PDB entry 4DM7 | X-ray diffraction, 1.36 A resolution | chains A and B

# Chain A (and B)
Name: Putative hydrolase
Source organism: Pseudomonas aeruginosa
Notes: fragment: Cif; chain B of this document is another copy of the same molecule, construct and numbering; everything in this record applies to it too
UniProtKB: Q02P97 (Q02P97_PSEAB); numbering as in UniProt (aligned over 25-319)
Chain sequence (301 residues; numbered 25 to 325; the number before each row is that of its first residue):
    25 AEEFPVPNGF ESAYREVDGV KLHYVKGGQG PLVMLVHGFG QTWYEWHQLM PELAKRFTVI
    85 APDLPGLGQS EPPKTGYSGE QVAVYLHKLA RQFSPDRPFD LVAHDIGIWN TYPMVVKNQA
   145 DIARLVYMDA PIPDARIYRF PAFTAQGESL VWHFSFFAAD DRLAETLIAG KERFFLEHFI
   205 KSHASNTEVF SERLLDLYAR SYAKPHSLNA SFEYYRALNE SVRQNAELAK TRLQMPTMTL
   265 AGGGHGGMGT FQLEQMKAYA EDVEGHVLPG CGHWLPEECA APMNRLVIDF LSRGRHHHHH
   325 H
Disordered / not traced: 321-325 (chain B: 319-325)
Construct notes: engineered mutation Asp153 (Glu in Q02P97); expression tag (320-325)
Cystine bridges: Cys295-Cys303
From the paper describing this entry:
  - mutagenesis - E153D: decreased catalytic activity on EBH

# Chain A / chain B interface
Contacting residue pairs - 72 pairs, chain A then chain B:
  Tyr162(A) with Pro165(B); Phe167(B); Thr168(B); Ala169(B)
  Phe164(A) with Pro165(B); Ala166(B), hydrogen bond (backbone-backbone)
  Pro165(A) with Tyr162(B); Phe164(B); Ala166(B)
  Ala166(A) with Phe164(B), hydrogen bond (backbone-backbone); Pro165(B); Ala166(B); Val175(B); Ser179(B), hydrogen bond (backbone-side chain)
  Phe167(A) with Tyr162(B); Phe178(B), hydrophobic; Ser179(B); Ala182(B), hydrophobic; Leu242(B), hydrophobic; Asn243(B)
  Thr168(A) with Tyr162(B); Asn243(B)
  Ala169(A) with Tyr162(B); Asn243(B)
  Gln170(A) with Asn243(B)
  Gly171(A) with Asn243(B), hydrogen bond (backbone-side chain)
  Glu172(A) with Ser179(B); Ala183(B)
  Ser173(A) with Ser179(B), hydrogen bond (backbone-side chain)
  Val175(A) with Ala166(B)
  Trp176(A) with Trp176(B), hydrophobic; Ser179(B); Phe180(B), hydrophobic
  Phe178(A) with Phe167(B)
  Ser179(A) with Ala166(B), hydrogen bond (side chain-backbone); Phe167(B); Glu172(B); Ser173(B), hydrogen bond (side chain-backbone); Trp176(B)
  Phe180(A) with Trp176(B), hydrophobic
  Ala182(A) with Phe167(B), hydrophobic
  Ala183(A) with Glu172(B); His202(B)
  Asp184(A) with His202(B)
  Asp185(A) with Phe198(B); His202(B), salt bridge
  Leu187(A) with Trp176(B), hydrophobic; Phe198(B), hydrophobic; His202(B)
  Thr190(A) with Lys195(B); Phe198(B)
  Leu191(A) with Leu191(B); Lys195(B), hydrogen bond (backbone-side chain)
  Ile192(A) with Leu191(B), hydrophobic
  Lys195(A) with Thr190(B); Leu191(B); Lys195(B)
  Phe198(A) with Asp185(B); Leu187(B), hydrophobic; Thr190(B)
  Phe199(A) with Leu187(B), hydrophobic; Leu191(B), hydrophobic
  His202(A) with Ala183(B); Asp184(B), salt bridge; Asp185(B), salt bridge; Leu187(B)
  Leu242(A) with Phe167(B), hydrophobic
  Asn243(A) with Phe167(B); Thr168(B); Ala169(B); Gln170(B); Gly171(B)
Interface residues without a listed pair, chain A (32 interface residues in all): Ile161, Arg186
Interface residues without a listed pair, chain B (34 interface residues in all): Ile161, Arg186, Ile192, Ala193, Phe199, Arg247

# In short
32 residues of chain A and 34 residues of chain B are in contact, with 8 hydrogen bonds and 3 salt bridges.
Polar contacts include Asp185(A)-His202(B), His202(A)-Asp184(B) and Ala166(A)-Ser179(B). From the paper: E153D
of chain A reduces catalytic activity on EBH.
Chain A and chain B are both Putative hydrolase (Pseudomonas aeruginosa); the structure, Crystal structure of
the CFTR inhibitory factor Cif with the E153D mutation, was determined by X-ray diffraction (same publication
as 4YX9, 4DLN, 4DMF, 4DMH and 4DMK).
